Entry 1M2N (X-ray diffraction, 2.60 A resolution); this record covers chains A and B.

== Chain A (and B) ==
Protein: Silent Information Regulator 2
Source organism: Archaeoglobus fulgidus
Notes: chain B of this document is another copy of the same molecule, construct and numbering; everything in this record applies to it too
Reference sequence: O28597 (NPD1_ARCFU); residue numbers follow UniProt; this construct covers 1-245
Chain sequence (249 residues; each row starts with the number of its first residue):
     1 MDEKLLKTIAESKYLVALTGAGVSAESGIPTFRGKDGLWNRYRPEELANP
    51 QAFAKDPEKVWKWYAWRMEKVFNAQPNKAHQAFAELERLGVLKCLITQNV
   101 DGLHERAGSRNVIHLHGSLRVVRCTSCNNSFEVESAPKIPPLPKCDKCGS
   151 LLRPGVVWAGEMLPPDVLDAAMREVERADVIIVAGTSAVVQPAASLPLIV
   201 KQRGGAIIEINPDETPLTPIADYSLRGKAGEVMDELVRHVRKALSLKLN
Sequence notes: engineered mutation Gly102 (Asp in O28597), Ala159 (Phe in O28597), Ala170 (Arg in O28597); cloning artifact (246-249)
Metal / ion sites: Zn2+: Cys124, Cys127, Cys145, Cys148
Residues lining bound ligands: 2'-O-acetyl adenosine-5-diphosphoribose (OAD): Gly20, Ala21, Gly22, Ala25, Glu26, Thr31, Phe32, Arg33, Gly34, Ala48, Gln98, Asn99, His116, Val157, Gly185, Thr186, Ser187, Val190, Asn211, Pro212, Asp213, Gly227, Lys228, Ala229
Swiss-Prot annotation at these positions:
  - active site: His116 (Proton acceptor)
  - binding site (NAD(+)): Gln98 to Asp101, Gly185 to Ser187, Asn211 to Asp213, Ala229
  - binding site (substrate): Tyr64, Arg67
  - binding site (Zn(2+)): Cys124, Cys127, Cys145, Cys148
  - mutagenesis: Ser24 (S24A: Reduces activity 6-fold. Reduces affinity for NAD 10-fold), Arg33 (R33A: Reduces activity by 20%), Glu45 (E45A: No effect), His80 (H80N: Slightly reduces affinity for NAD), Asp101 (D101N: Reduces activity 80-fold. Reduces affinity for NAD 10-fold), His116 (H116D/N: Reduces activity 30-fold), Met162 (M162P: Change in substrate affinity; when associated with Y-191 and M-216), Gln191 (Q191Y: Change in substrate affinity; when associated with P-162 and M-216), Pro216 (P216M: Change in substrate affinity; when associated with P-162 and Y-191)

== Interface between chain A and chain B ==
Contacting residue pairs - 17 pairs, chain A then chain B:
  Asn73(A) - Asn249(B)
  Lys78(A) - Arg238(B)
  Gln81(A) - Leu89(B)
  Gln81(A) - Arg241(B)
  Glu85(A) - Arg88(B)  salt bridge
  Arg88(A) - Gln81(B)
  Arg88(A) - Arg88(B)
  Arg88(A) - Ala107(B)  hydrogen bond (side chain-backbone)
  Glu231(A) - Arg238(B)  salt bridge
  Asp234(A) - Arg238(B)  salt bridge
  Asp234(A) - Arg241(B)  salt bridge
  Arg238(A) - Glu85(B)  salt bridge
  Arg238(A) - Arg238(B)
  Arg241(A) - Gln81(B)
  Arg241(A) - Glu85(B)  salt bridge
  Asn249(A) - Asn73(B)  hydrogen bond (side chain-backbone)
  Asn249(A) - Gln75(B)
Also at the interface, not in a pair above, chain A (12 interface residues in all): Gln75, Leu89
Also at the interface, not in a pair above, chain B (12 interface residues in all): Gly108, Asp234

== Summary ==
Chain A and chain B each contribute 12 residues to their interface, with 2 hydrogen bonds and 6 salt bridges.
Polar pairs include Glu85(A)-Arg88(B), Glu231(A)-Arg238(B) and Asp234(A)-Arg238(B). Chain A binds 2'-O-acetyl
adenosine-5-diphosphoribose.
Both chains are Silent Information Regulator 2 (Archaeoglobus fulgidus). Entry 1M2N (Sir2 homologues
(D102G/F159A/R170A) mutant-2'-O-acetyl ADP ribose complex) was determined by X-ray diffraction (same
publication as 1M2G, 1M2H, 1M2J and 1M2K).
